Entry 5NUP (X-ray diffraction, 2.90 A resolution); this record covers chains A and D of the 6 polymer chains in the assembly.

# Chain A
Protein: OmpK36
Organism: Klebsiella pneumoniae
UniProt: D6QLY0 (D6QLY0_KLEPN); the construct lacks a stretch of the UniProt sequence and is renumbered around it, so the offset changes along the chain: 1-26 = UniProt 22-47; 32-74 = UniProt 48-90; 77-163 = UniProt 91-177; 164-181 = UniProt 188-205; 3 more segments
Chain sequence (344 residues; row label = number of the first residue in the row; note: 12 numbers in that range are skipped by the numbering (no residue carries them; nothing is unmodelled there); a row labelled like 163A-163J holds insertion residues (163A, then the next letters in order)):
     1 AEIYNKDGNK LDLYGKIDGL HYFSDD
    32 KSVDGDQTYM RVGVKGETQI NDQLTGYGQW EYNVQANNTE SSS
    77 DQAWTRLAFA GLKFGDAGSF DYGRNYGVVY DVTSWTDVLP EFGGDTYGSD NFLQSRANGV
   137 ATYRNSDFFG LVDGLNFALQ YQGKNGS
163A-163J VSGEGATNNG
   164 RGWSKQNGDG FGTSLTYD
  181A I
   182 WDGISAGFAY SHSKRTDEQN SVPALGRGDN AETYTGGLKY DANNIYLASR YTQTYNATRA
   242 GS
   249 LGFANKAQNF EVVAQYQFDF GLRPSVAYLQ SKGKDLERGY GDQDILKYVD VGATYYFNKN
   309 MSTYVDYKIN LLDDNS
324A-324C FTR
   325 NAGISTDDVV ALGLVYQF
Sequence notes: conflict Arg231 (Gln256 in D6QLY0)

# Chain D
Protein: ABC transporter permease
Organism: Klebsiella pneumoniae
UniProt: A0A0W8AQT6 (A0A0W8AQT6_KLEPN); residues 1-236 here correspond to UniProt positions 18-253 (UniProt number = residue number + 17)
Chain sequence (236 residues; each row starts with the number of its first residue):
     1 CASSSSGDRP QGRSDPLEGF NRTMFNFNFN VVDPYVLRPV AVAWRDYVPQ PARNGLSNFT
    61 SNLEEPAVMV NYFLQGDPYK GMVHFTRFFL NTILGMGGLI DVAGMANPQL QRVEPHRFGS
   121 TLGHYGVGYG PYVQLPFYGS FTLRDEGGDM ADGLYPVLSW LTWPMSIGKW AVEGIETRAQ
   181 LLDSDGLLRQ SSDPYILMRE AYFQRHDFIA NGGKLTPADN PNAQAIQDEL KDIDSQ
Unresolved in the structure: 1-12, 212-236
What the authors report for this chain:
  - mutagenesis - P49A, E64L, R117L, Y138C, D149A/D152A, W170C, Y195A, R199E: unchanged growth
  - mutagenesis - N21A, N28A, E146A/D149A/D152A, Q204A, R205L: decreased growth
  - mutagenesis - Y138C/W170C: abolished growth

# Interface between chain A and chain D
Residue-residue contacts (25):
  Phe266(A) - Tyr79(D)  hydrophobic
  Phe266(A) - Met82(D)  hydrophobic
  Asp267(A) - Tyr79(D)
  Asp267(A) - Gln109(D)  hydrogen bond
  Phe268(A) - Tyr79(D)  hydrophobic
  Phe268(A) - Met82(D)
  Phe268(A) - Val83(D)  hydrophobic
  Phe268(A) - Thr86(D)
  Phe268(A) - Asn107(D)  hydrogen bond (backbone-side chain)
  Phe268(A) - Gln109(D)
  Phe268(A) - Leu110(D)  hydrophobic
  Leu270(A) - Met82(D)  hydrophobic
  Leu270(A) - Phe85(D)  hydrophobic
  Leu270(A) - Thr86(D)
  Pro272(A) - Met82(D)  hydrophobic
  Tyr303(A) - Thr86(D)
  Tyr303(A) - Leu90(D)  hydrophobic
  Tyr303(A) - Ala106(D)
  Tyr303(A) - Asn107(D)
  Tyr303(A) - Leu110(D)
  Thr311(A) - Leu90(D)
  Thr311(A) - Leu94(D)
  Tyr312(A) - Phe89(D)
  Val313(A) - Phe89(D)  hydrophobic
  Leu336(A) - Ile93(D)  hydrophobic
Interface residues without a listed pair, chain A (13 interface residues in all): Ala301, Phe305, Leu338
Interface residues without a listed pair, chain D (14 interface residues in all): Pro78

# Overview
Chain A and chain D form an interface of 13 and 14 residues respectively, with 2 hydrogen bonds. Among the
polar pairs are Asp267(A)-Gln109(D) and Phe268(A)-Asn107(D). The paper reports that N21A, N28A and
E146A/D149A/D152A of chain D, among others, reduce growth; Y138C/W170C of chain D abolish growth; 14
substitutions were tested in all.
Here chain A is OmpK36 and chain D is ABC transporter permease, both from Klebsiella pneumoniae. Entry 5NUP
(Structural basis for maintenance of bacterial outer membrane lipid asymmetry) was determined by X-ray
diffraction, deposited together with 5NUO, 5NUQ and 5NUR.
